4R17 - chains O and U of the 28 polymer chains in the assembly; structure by X-ray diffraction, 2.10 A resolution.

# Chain O
Protein: Proteasome subunit alpha type-2
From: Saccharomyces cerevisiae S288c
Notes: EC 3.4.25.1
UniProt: P23639 (PSA2_YEAST); residues 1-250 here = UniProt positions 1-250
Amino-acid sequence (250 residues; each row starts with the number of its first residue):
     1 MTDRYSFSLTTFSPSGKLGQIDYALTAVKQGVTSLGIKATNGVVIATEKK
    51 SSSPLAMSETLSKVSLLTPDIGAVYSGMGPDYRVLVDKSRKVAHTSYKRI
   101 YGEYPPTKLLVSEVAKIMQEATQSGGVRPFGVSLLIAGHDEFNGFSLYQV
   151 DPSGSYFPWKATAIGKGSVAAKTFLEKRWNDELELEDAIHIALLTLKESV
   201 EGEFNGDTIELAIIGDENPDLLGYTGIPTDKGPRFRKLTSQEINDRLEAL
Disordered / not traced: 1
Swiss-Prot annotation at these positions:
  - cross-link: Lys108 (Glycyl lysine isopeptide (Lys-Gly) (interchain with G-Cter in ubiquitin))

# Chain U
Protein: Proteasome subunit alpha type-1
From: Saccharomyces cerevisiae S288c
Notes: EC 3.4.25.1
UniProt: P21243 (PSA1_YEAST); residues -8 to 243 here correspond to UniProt positions 1-252 (UniProt number = residue number + 9)
Amino-acid sequence (252 residues; numbered -8 to 243; the number before each row is that of its first residue; numbers below 1 keep their minus sign (Met-8 is residue -8)):
    -8 MSGAAAASAAGYDRHITIFSPEGRLYQVEYAFKATNQTNINSLAVRGKDC
    42 TVVISQKKVPDKLLDPTTVSYIFCISRTIGMVVNGPIPDARNAALRAKAE
    92 AAEFRYKYGYDMPCDVLAKRMANLSQIYTQRAYMRPLGVILTFVSVDEEL
   142 GPSIYKTDPAGYYVGYKATATGPKQQEITTNLENHFKKSKIDHINEESWE
   192 KVVEFAITHMIDALGTEFSKNDLEVGVATKDKFFTLSAENIEERLVAIAE
   242 QD
Disordered / not traced: -8 to 1, 243

# Chain O / chain U interface
Pairs across the interface (64):
  Asp3(O) with Tyr124(U)
  Tyr5(O) with Ile7(U); Ala123(U), hydrophobic; Tyr124(U), hydrophobic
  Leu9(O) with Ile9(U), hydrophobic; Ala123(U), hydrophobic
  Gln20(O) with Ile9(U); Phe10(U), hydrogen bond (side chain-backbone)
  Tyr23(O) with Phe10(U), hydrophobic; Ser11(U); Pro12(U), hydrophobic; Gly14(U)
  Ala24(O) with Phe10(U), hydrophobic
  Thr26(O) with Glu13(U)
  Ala27(O) with Gly14(U)
  Ser52(O) with Tyr153(U)
  Ser53(O) with Glu174(U)
  Pro54(O) with Lys158(U), hydrogen bond (backbone-side chain); Glu174(U)
  Leu55(O) with Tyr157(U); Lys158(U), hydrogen bond (backbone-backbone); Ala159(U); Leu173(U), hydrophobic; Glu174(U); Phe177(U), hydrophobic
  Ala56(O) with Gly156(U); Tyr157(U), hydrophobic
  Met57(O) with Arg37(U); Val155(U); Gly156(U), hydrogen bond (backbone-backbone); Tyr157(U); Lys158(U)
  Thr60(O) with Tyr146(U); Val155(U); Gly156(U), hydrogen bond (side chain-backbone)
  Leu61(O) with Tyr153(U), hydrophobic
  Met78(O) with Phe10(U), hydrophobic; Leu16(U), hydrophobic
  Pro80(O) with Gln117(U); Ala151(U); Gly152(U); Tyr153(U)
  Asp81(O) with Gln117(U)
  Arg83(O) with Ala113(U), hydrogen bond (side chain-backbone); Asn114(U); Gly152(U), hydrogen bond (side chain-backbone); Tyr154(U)
  Val84(O) with Asn114(U); Gln117(U)
  Asp87(O) with Lys110(U), salt bridge; Asn114(U)
  Ala121(O) with Gln121(U)
  Gly126(O) with Arg122(U); Ala123(U), hydrogen bond (backbone-backbone)
  Val127(O) with Gln121(U); Arg122(U)
  Arg128(O) with Thr8(U); Phe10(U); Leu16(U); Thr120(U), hydrogen bond (side chain-backbone); Gln121(U), hydrogen bond (backbone-backbone)
  Pro129(O) with Phe10(U)
  Phe130(O) with Gln121(U)
  Gly131(O) with Phe10(U)
Also at the interface, not in a pair above, chain O (30 interface residues in all): Thr2
Also at the interface, not in a pair above, chain U (34 interface residues in all): Thr160, Thr170

# In short
Chain O and chain U form an interface of 30 and 34 residues respectively; the contacts include 10 hydrogen
bonds and 1 salt bridge. Polar contacts include Asp87(O)-Lys110(U), Gln20(O)-Phe10(U) and Pro54(O)-Lys158(U).
Chain O is Proteasome subunit alpha type-2 and chain U is Proteasome subunit alpha type-1, both from
Saccharomyces cerevisiae S288c; the structure, Ligand-induced aziridine-formation at subunit beta5 of the
yeast 20S proteasome, was determined by X-ray diffraction (same publication as 4R18).
